PDB entry 9LW8 | electron microscopy, 3.53 A resolution | chains 5 and O of the 53 polymer chains in the assembly

Chain 5 (and O):
Molecule: Phage capsid-like C-terminal domain-containing protein
Organism: Mycolicibacterium phage Mycofy1
Notes: chain O of this document is another copy of the same molecule, construct and numbering; everything in this record applies to it too
Reference sequence: Q854Z2 (Q854Z2_9CAUD); numbering as in UniProt (aligned over 1-543)
Chain sequence (543 residues; numbered 1 to 543; the number before each row is that of its first residue):
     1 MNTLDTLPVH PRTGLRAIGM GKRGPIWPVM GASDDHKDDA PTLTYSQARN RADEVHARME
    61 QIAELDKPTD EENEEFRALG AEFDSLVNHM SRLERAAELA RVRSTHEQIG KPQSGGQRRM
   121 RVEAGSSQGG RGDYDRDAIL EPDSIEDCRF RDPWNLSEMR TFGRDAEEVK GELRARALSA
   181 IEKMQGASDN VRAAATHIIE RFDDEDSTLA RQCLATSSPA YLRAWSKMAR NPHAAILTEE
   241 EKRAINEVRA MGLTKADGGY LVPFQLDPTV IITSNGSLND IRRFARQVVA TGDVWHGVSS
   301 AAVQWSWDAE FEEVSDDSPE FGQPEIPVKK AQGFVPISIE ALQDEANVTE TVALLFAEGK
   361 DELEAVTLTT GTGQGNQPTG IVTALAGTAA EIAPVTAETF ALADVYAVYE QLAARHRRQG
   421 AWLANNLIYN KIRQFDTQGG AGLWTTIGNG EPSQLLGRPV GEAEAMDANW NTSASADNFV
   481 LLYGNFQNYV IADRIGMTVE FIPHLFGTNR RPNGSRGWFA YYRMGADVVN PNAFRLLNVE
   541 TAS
Disordered / not traced: 1-250, 447-451 (chain O: 1-250)
Construct notes: conflict His197 (Lys in Q854Z2)

How chain 5 and chain O interact:
Residue-residue contacts (31; chain 5 residue first):
  Met251(5) - Pro336(O)
  Met251(5) - Ile337(O)  hydrophobic
  Met251(5) - Ser338(O)  hydrogen bond (backbone-backbone)
  Met251(5) - Ala341(O)
  Gly252(5) - Ala341(O)
  Gly252(5) - Glu345(O)
  Leu253(5) - Glu340(O)
  Leu253(5) - Ala341(O)
  Gly258(5) - Glu345(O)
  Tyr260(5) - Leu266(O)
  Leu261(5) - Glu345(O)
  Leu261(5) - Ala346(O)
  Val262(5) - Glu345(O)
  Pro263(5) - Asp344(O)
  Phe264(5) - Phe264(O)  hydrophobic
  Leu266(5) - Tyr260(O)
  Leu266(5) - Leu261(O)
  Pro336(5) - Met251(O)
  Ile337(5) - Met251(O)
  Ser338(5) - Met251(O)  hydrogen bond (backbone-backbone)
  Ser338(5) - Gly252(O)
  Glu340(5) - Leu253(O)
  Ala341(5) - Met251(O)
  Ala341(5) - Gly252(O)
  Ala341(5) - Leu253(O)  hydrophobic
  Asp344(5) - Leu253(O)
  Asp344(5) - Pro263(O)
  Glu345(5) - Gly252(O)
  Glu345(5) - Gly258(O)
  Glu345(5) - Leu261(O)
  Glu345(5) - Val262(O)
Other interface residues (no listed pair), chain 5 (20 interface residues in all): Gly259, Ala346, Val348
Other interface residues (no listed pair), chain O (21 interface residues in all): Pro268, Val335, Val352

In short:
20 residues of chain 5 and 21 residues of chain O are in contact, with 2 hydrogen bonds. The hydrogen-bonded
pair Met251(5)-Ser338(O) is a backbone contact.
Chain 5 and chain O are both Phage capsid-like C-terminal domain-containing protein (Mycolicibacterium phage
Mycofy1); the structure, Bottom cap of bacteriophage Mycofy1 mature head (C5 symmetry), was determined by
electron microscopy (same publication as 9LW6, 9LW7, 9LW9 and 9LWA).
